Entry 4QWR (X-ray diffraction, 2.90 A resolution); this record covers chains K and W of the 28 polymer chains in the assembly.

Chain K:
Molecule: Proteasome subunit beta type-5
From: Saccharomyces cerevisiae
Notes: EC 3.4.25.1
UniProt: P30656 (PSB5_YEAST); residues 1-212 here correspond to UniProt positions 76-287 (UniProt number = residue number + 75)
Amino-acid sequence (212 residues; numbered 1 to 212; the number before each row is that of its first residue):
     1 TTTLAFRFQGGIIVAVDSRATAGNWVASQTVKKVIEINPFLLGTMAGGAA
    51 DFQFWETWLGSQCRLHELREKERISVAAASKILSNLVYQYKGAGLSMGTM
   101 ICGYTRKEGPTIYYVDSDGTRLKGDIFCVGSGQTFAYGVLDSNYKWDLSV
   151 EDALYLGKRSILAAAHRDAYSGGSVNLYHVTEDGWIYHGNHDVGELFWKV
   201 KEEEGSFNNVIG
Differences from the reference sequence: engineered mutation Phe52 (Cys127 in P30656)
Covalent attachments: CARFILZOMIB, bound form (3BV) linked to Thr1
Ion coordination: Mg2+: Ala165, Asp168, Ser171 (shared with Asp204(W) of chain W)
Ligand contacts: CARFILZOMIB, bound form (3BV; N-{(2S)-2-[(morpholin-4-ylacetyl)amino]-4-phenylbutanoyl}-L-leucyl-N-[(2R,3S,4S)-1,3-dihydroxy-2,6-dimethylheptan-4-yl]-L-phenylalaninamide): Asp17, Arg19, Ala20, Thr21, Ala22, Ala27, Val31, Lys33, Met45, Ala46, Gly47, Gly48, Ala49, Ser96, Ser131, Tyr170

Chain W:
Molecule: Proteasome subunit beta type-3
From: Saccharomyces cerevisiae
Notes: EC 3.4.25.1
UniProt: P25451 (PSB3_YEAST); residues 0-204 here correspond to UniProt positions 1-205 (UniProt number = residue number + 1)
Amino-acid sequence (205 residues; numbered 0 to 204; the number before each row is that of its first residue; numbering starts at 0):
     0 MSDPSSINGGIVVAMTGKDCVAIACDLRLGSQSLGVSNKFEKIFHYGHVF
    50 LGITGLATDVTTLNEMFRYKTNLYKLKEERAIEPETFTQLVSSSLYERRF
   100 GPYFVGPVVAGINSKSGKPFIAGFDLIGCIDEAKDFIVSGTASDQLFGMC
   150 ESLYEPNLEPEDLFETISQALLNAADRDALSGWGAVVYIIKKDEVVKRYL
   200 KMRQD
Disordered / not traced: 0
Swiss-Prot annotation at these positions:
  - modified residue: Ser30 (Phosphoserine)
  - cross-link: Lys69 (Glycyl lysine isopeptide (Lys-Gly) (interchain with G-Cter in ubiquitin))
Ion coordination: Mg2+: Asp204 (shared with Ala165(K), Asp168(K), Ser171(K) of chain K)
Ligand contacts: CARFILZOMIB, bound form (3BV; N-{(2S)-2-[(morpholin-4-ylacetyl)amino]-4-phenylbutanoyl}-L-leucyl-N-[(2R,3S,4S)-1,3-dihydroxy-2,6-dimethylheptan-4-yl]-L-phenylalaninamide): Ser4, Arg98, Asp124, Leu125, Ile126, Cys128

Chain K / chain W interface:
Pairs across the interface (44):
  Arg19(K) - Asp204(W)  salt bridge
  Asn24(K) - Asp177(W)
  Asn24(K) - Ala178(W)  hydrogen bond (backbone-backbone)
  Asn24(K) - Leu179(W)
  Trp25(K) - Gln144(W)
  Trp25(K) - Arg176(W)
  Val26(K) - Asp175(W)
  Val26(K) - Arg176(W)  hydrogen bond (backbone-side chain)
  Val26(K) - Asp177(W)
  Val26(K) - Ala178(W)
  Ala27(K) - Arg176(W)  hydrogen bond (backbone-side chain)
  Ser28(K) - Arg176(W)
  Gln29(K) - Arg202(W)
  Phe135(K) - Leu33(W)  hydrophobic
  Ala165(K) - Asp204(W)
  His166(K) - Trp182(W)  hydrogen bond (backbone-side chain)
  His166(K) - Gln203(W)  hydrogen bond (side chain-backbone)
  Arg167(K) - Ser32(W)
  Arg167(K) - Gly34(W)  hydrogen bond (side chain-backbone)
  Arg167(K) - Val35(W)  hydrogen bond (side chain-backbone)
  Arg167(K) - Trp182(W)
  Asp168(K) - Ser32(W)
  Ala169(K) - Arg27(W)
  Ala169(K) - Ser32(W)  hydrogen bond (backbone-backbone)
  Ala169(K) - Ala178(W)
  Tyr170(K) - Ser32(W)
  Tyr170(K) - Ala178(W)  hydrophobic
  Ser171(K) - Asp204(W)
  Gly172(K) - Asp204(W)
  Gly173(K) - Arg202(W)  hydrogen bond (backbone-side chain)
  Gly173(K) - Asp204(W)  hydrogen bond (backbone-side chain)
  Asp192(K) - Arg202(W)  salt bridge
  Val193(K) - Asp204(W)
  Gly194(K) - Arg202(W)
  Phe197(K) - Gln203(W)
  Trp198(K) - Lys200(W)
  Trp198(K) - Met201(W)
  Trp198(K) - Gln203(W)
  Asn209(K) - Asn37(W)  hydrogen bond (backbone-side chain)
  Asn209(K) - Lys38(W)  hydrogen bond (backbone-side chain)
  Val210(K) - Asn37(W)
  Val210(K) - Gln203(W)
  Ile211(K) - Leu26(W)  hydrophobic
  Ile211(K) - Lys38(W)
Other interface residues (no listed pair), chain K (26 interface residues in all): Asn208
Other interface residues (no listed pair), chain W (23 interface residues in all): Ser5, Gln31, Tyr198

Summary:
The interface between chain K and chain W involves 26 residues on one side and 23 on the other; the contacts
include 12 hydrogen bonds and 2 salt bridges. Polar pairs include Arg19(K)-Asp204(W), Asp192(K)-Arg202(W) and
Val26(K)-Arg176(W). Chain W binds CARFILZOMIB, bound form.
Here chain K is Proteasome subunit beta type-5 and chain W is Proteasome subunit beta type-3, both from
Saccharomyces cerevisiae. Entry 4QWR (yCP beta5-C52F mutant in complex with carfilzomib) was determined by
X-ray diffraction together with 4QUX, 4QUY, 4QV0, 4QV1, 4QV3, 4QV4 and 42 further entries from the same study.
